Entry 1JLA (X-ray diffraction, 2.50 A resolution); this record covers chains A and B.

Chain A:
Name: HIV-1 RT A-chain
Organism: HIV-1 M:B_HXB2R
Notes: EC 2.7.7.49; fragment: p66
UniProtKB: P04585 (POL_HV1H2); residues 1-560 here correspond to UniProt positions 587-1146 (UniProt number = residue number + 586)
Chain sequence (560 residues; each row starts with the number of its first residue):
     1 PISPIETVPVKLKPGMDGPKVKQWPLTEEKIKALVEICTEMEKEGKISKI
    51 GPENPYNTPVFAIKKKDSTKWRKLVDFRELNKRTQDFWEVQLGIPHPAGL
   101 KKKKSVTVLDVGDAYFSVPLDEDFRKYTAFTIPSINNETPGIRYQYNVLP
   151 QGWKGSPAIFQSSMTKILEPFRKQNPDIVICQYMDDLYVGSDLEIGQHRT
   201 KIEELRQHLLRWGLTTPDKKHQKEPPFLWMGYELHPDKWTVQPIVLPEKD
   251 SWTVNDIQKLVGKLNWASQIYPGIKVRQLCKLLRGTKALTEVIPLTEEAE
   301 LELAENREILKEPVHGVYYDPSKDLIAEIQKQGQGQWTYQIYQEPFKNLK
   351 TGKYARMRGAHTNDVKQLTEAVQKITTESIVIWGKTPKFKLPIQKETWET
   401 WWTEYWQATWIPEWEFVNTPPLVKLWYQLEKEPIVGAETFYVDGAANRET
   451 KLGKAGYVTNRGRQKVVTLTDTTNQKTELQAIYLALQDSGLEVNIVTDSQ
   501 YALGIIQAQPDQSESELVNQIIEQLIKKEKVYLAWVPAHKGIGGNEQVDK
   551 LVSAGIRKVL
Unresolved in the structure: 66-69, 136-137, 554-560
Construct notes: engineered mutation Cys-181 (Tyr336 in P04585); modified residue (280)
Modified / non-standard residues: Cys-280 (3-sulfinoalanine; CSD)
Curated features (UniProtKB/Swiss-Prot):
  - binding site (Mg(2+)): Asp-186
  - site: Trp-402 (Essential for RT p66/p51 heterodimerization)

Chain B:
Name: HIV-1 RT B-chain
Organism: HIV-1 M:B_HXB2R
Notes: EC 2.7.7.49; fragment: p51
UniProtKB: P04585 (POL_HV1H2); residues 1-440 here correspond to UniProt positions 587-1026 (UniProt number = residue number + 586)
Chain sequence (440 residues; numbered 1 to 440; the number before each row is that of its first residue):
     1 PISPIETVPVKLKPGMDGPKVKQWPLTEEKIKALVEICTEMEKEGKISKI
    51 GPENPYNTPVFAIKKKDSTKWRKLVDFRELNKRTQDFWEVQLGIPHPAGL
   101 KKKKSVTVLDVGDAYFSVPLDEDFRKYTAFTIPSINNETPGIRYQYNVLP
   151 QGWKGSPAIFQSSMTKILEPFRKQNPDIVICQYMDDLYVGSDLEIGQHRT
   201 KIEELRQHLLRWGLTTPDKKHQKEPPFLWMGYELHPDKWTVQPIVLPEKD
   251 SWTVNDIQKLVGKLNWASQIYPGIKVRQLCKLLRGTKALTEVIPLTEEAE
   301 LELAENREILKEPVHGVYYDPSKDLIAEIQKQGQGQWTYQIYQEPFKNLK
   351 TGKYARMRGAHTNDVKQLTEAVQKITTESIVIWGKTPKFKLPIQKETWET
   401 WWTEYWQATWIPEWEFVNTPPLVKLWYQLEKEPIVGAETF
Unresolved in the structure: 1-5, 88-95, 214-232
Construct notes: engineered mutation Cys-181 (Tyr336 in P04585)
Curated features (UniProtKB/Swiss-Prot):
  - binding site (Mg(2+)): Asp-186
  - site: Trp-402 (Essential for RT p66/p51 heterodimerization)

Chain A / chain B interface:
Residue-residue contacts - 100 pairs, chain A then chain B:
  Val-8(A) with Glu-53(B)
  Pro-9(A) with Glu-53(B)
  Gln-85(A) with Glu-53(B), hydrogen bond (side chain-backbone)
  Phe-87(A) with Pro-52(B)
  Trp-88(A) with Pro-52(B), hydrogen bond (backbone-backbone); Asn-54(B); Pro-55(B); Asn-57(B); Thr-131(B); Arg-143(B)
  Gly-93(A) with Asn-137(B), hydrogen bond (backbone-side chain)
  Pro-95(A) with Asn-136(B); Asn-137(B)
  His-96(A) with Asn-136(B), hydrogen bond (backbone-side chain)
  Gly-99(A) with Asn-136(B); Glu-138(B)
  Leu-100(A) with Asn-136(B)
  Gln-161(A) with Pro-140(B)
  Ser-162(A) with Pro-52(B)
  Glu-169(A) with Lys-49(B), salt bridge
  Cys-181(A) with Glu-138(B)
  Lys-366(A) with Gln-394(B)
  Glu-370(A) with Gln-394(B), hydrogen bond
  Gln-373(A) with Glu-396(B); Thr-400(B), hydrogen bond; Trp-401(B)
  Thr-376(A) with Trp-401(B)
  Thr-377(A) with Thr-400(B)
  Ile-380(A) with Pro-25(B), hydrophobic; Leu-26(B); Thr-27(B)
  Val-381(A) with Pro-25(B), hydrophobic; Ile-135(B); Asn-136(B), hydrogen bond (backbone-backbone)
  Ile-382(A) with Ile-135(B); Asn-136(B)
  Trp-383(A) with Ile-135(B)
  Gly-384(A) with Thr-27(B); Glu-28(B), hydrogen bond (backbone-backbone); Ile-135(B)
  Trp-402(A) with Lys-331(B), hydrogen bond (backbone-side chain); His-361(B); Thr-362(B); Asp-364(B), hydrogen bond
  Thr-403(A) with Gly-333(B); Gln-334(B)
  Tyr-405(A) with Lys-331(B), hydrogen bond (backbone-side chain)
  Trp-406(A) with Lys-331(B); Val-417(B); Asn-418(B); Thr-419(B)
  Gln-407(A) with Lys-331(B), hydrogen bond (backbone-side chain); Pro-392(B); Ile-393(B); Gln-394(B)
  Ala-408(A) with Lys-331(B); Asp-364(B); Pro-392(B), hydrogen bond (backbone-backbone); Ile-393(B)
  Thr-409(A) with Asp-364(B), hydrogen bond (backbone-side chain)
  Trp-410(A) with Thr-362(B), hydrogen bond (side chain-backbone); Asn-363(B); Trp-401(B); Tyr-405(B)
  Pro-412(A) with Trp-401(B), hydrophobic
  Glu-432(A) with Lys-259(B), salt bridge
  Pro-433(A) with Asn-255(B); Leu-289(B), hydrophobic; Thr-290(B)
  Val-435(A) with Thr-290(B)
  Thr-439(A) with Lys-287(B); Ala-288(B); Leu-289(B)
  Tyr-441(A) with Thr-286(B); Lys-287(B), hydrogen bond (side chain-backbone); Leu-289(B)
  Asn-460(A) with Thr-286(B); Lys-287(B); Ala-288(B)
  Asn-494(A) with Leu-289(B)
  Leu-503(A) with Pro-421(B), hydrophobic; Leu-422(B), hydrophobic
  Gln-507(A) with Thr-419(B), hydrogen bond (side chain-backbone); Pro-421(B)
  Tyr-532(A) with Asn-255(B), hydrogen bond; Leu-289(B), hydrophobic
  Trp-535(A) with Leu-422(B), hydrophobic
  Val-536(A) with Gln-258(B)
  Pro-537(A) with Gly-262(B); Asn-265(B)
  Lys-540(A) with Asn-265(B); Cys-280(B)
  Gly-541(A) with Cys-280(B)
  Ile-542(A) with Cys-280(B)
  Gly-543(A) with Leu-283(B), hydrogen bond (backbone-backbone); Arg-284(B); Gly-285(B)
  Gly-544(A) with Gly-285(B), hydrogen bond (backbone-backbone); Thr-286(B)
  Glu-546(A) with Arg-284(B), salt bridge
Other interface residues (no listed pair), chain A (63 interface residues in all): Asp-86, Val-90, Ile-94, Ala-158, Thr-165, Val-179, Gln-182, Val-458, Thr-459, Val-496, Gln-547
Other interface residues (no listed pair), chain B (58 interface residues in all): Lys-22, Tyr-56, Val-254, Val-276, Trp-337, Val-365, Leu-368, Pro-420

In short:
Chain A and chain B form an interface of 63 and 58 residues respectively, with 20 hydrogen bonds and 3 salt
bridges. Polar pairs include Glu-169(A)/Lys-49(B), Glu-432(A)/Lys-259(B) and Glu-546(A)/Arg-284(B). Curated
annotation (UniProt) lists Mg2+-binding residue Asp-186(A) on chain A; Mg2+-binding residue Asp-186(B) on
chain B.
Chain A is HIV-1 RT A-chain and chain B is HIV-1 RT B-chain, both from HIV-1 M:B_HXB2R; the structure, Crystal
structure of Y181C mutant HIV-1 reverse transcriptase in complex with tnk-651, was determined by X-ray
diffraction, deposited together with 1JKH, 1JLB, 1JLC, 1JLE, 1JLF and 1JLG.
